4QWG - chains S and T of the 28 polymer chains in the assembly; structure by X-ray diffraction, 2.60 A resolution.

[Chain S]
Name: Proteasome subunit alpha type-6
Organism: Saccharomyces cerevisiae
UniProtKB: P40302 (PSA6_YEAST); residues 0-233 here correspond to UniProt positions 1-234 (UniProt number = residue number + 1)
Sequence (234 residues; each row starts with the number of its first residue; numbering starts at 0):
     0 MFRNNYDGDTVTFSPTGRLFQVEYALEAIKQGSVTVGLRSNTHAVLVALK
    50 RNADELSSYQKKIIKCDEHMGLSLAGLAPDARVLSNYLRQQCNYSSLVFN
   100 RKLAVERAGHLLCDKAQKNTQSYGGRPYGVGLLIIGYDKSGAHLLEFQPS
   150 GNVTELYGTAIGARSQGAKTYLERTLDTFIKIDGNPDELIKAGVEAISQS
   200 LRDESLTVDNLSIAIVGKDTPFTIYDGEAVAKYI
Unresolved in the structure: 0-2
Swiss-Prot annotation at these positions:
  - modified residue: Ser13 (Phosphoserine)
  - cross-link: Lys190 (Glycyl lysine isopeptide (Lys-Gly) (interchain with G-Cter in ubiquitin))

[Chain T]
Name: Probable proteasome subunit alpha type-7
Organism: Saccharomyces cerevisiae
UniProtKB: P21242 (PSA7_YEAST); residues -3 to 284 here correspond to UniProt positions 1-288 (UniProt number = residue number + 4)
Sequence (288 residues; row label = number of the first residue in the row; numbers below 1 keep their minus sign (Met-3 is residue -3)):
    -3 MTSIGTGYDLSNSVFSPDGRNFQVEYAVKAVENGTTSIGIKCNDGVVFAV
    47 EKLITSKLLVPQKNVKIQVVDRHIGCVYSGLIPDGRHLVNRGREEAASFK
    97 KLYKTPIPIPAFADRLGQYVQAHTLYNSVRPFGVSTIFGGVDKNGAHLYM
   147 LEPSGSYWGYKGAATGKGRQSAKAELEKLVDHHPEGLSAREAVKQAAKII
   197 YLAHEDNKEKDFELEISWCSLSETNGLHKFVKGDLLQEAIDFAQKEINGD
   247 DDEDEDDSDNVMSSDDENAPVATNANATTDQEGDIHLE
Unresolved in the structure: -3 to 1, 245-284
Swiss-Prot annotation at these positions:
  - modified residue: Thr-2 (N-acetylthreonine)

[How chain S and chain T interact]
Contacting residue pairs (62; chain S residue first):
  Asn4(S) with Leu6(T)
  Tyr5(S) with Asp5(T), hydrogen bond; Leu6(T), hydrophobic
  Thr9(S) with Arg126(T)
  Val10(S) with Gln19(T); Ser124(T); Val125(T); Arg126(T)
  Thr11(S) with Leu6(T); Gln19(T)
  Phe12(S) with Gln19(T), hydrogen bond (backbone-side chain); Tyr22(T), hydrophobic; Ala23(T), hydrophobic; Arg126(T); Pro127(T)
  Ser13(S) with Tyr22(T)
  Pro14(S) with Tyr22(T), hydrophobic; Lys25(T)
  Thr15(S) with Lys25(T)
  Gly16(S) with Tyr22(T); Ala26(T)
  Leu18(S) with Leu77(T), hydrophobic; Arg126(T)
  His109(S) with Arg82(T)
  Cys112(S) with Arg82(T)
  Asp113(S) with Arg82(T), salt bridge; Asn86(T)
  Gln116(S) with Pro79(T); Asp80(T); His83(T), hydrogen bond; Arg126(T)
  Thr119(S) with Arg126(T), hydrogen bond (backbone-side chain)
  Gln120(S) with His119(T); Val125(T); Arg126(T), hydrogen bond (backbone-backbone); Pro127(T); Phe128(T)
  Ser121(S) with Ser124(T)
  Tyr122(S) with Ser124(T), hydrogen bond (backbone-backbone)
  Ser149(S) with Pro79(T)
  Gly150(S) with Pro79(T)
  Asn151(S) with Ile78(T); Pro79(T)
  Thr153(S) with Leu55(T); Asn60(T)
  Glu154(S) with Leu55(T); Val56(T); Lys59(T); Asn60(T), hydrogen bond (backbone-side chain)
  Leu155(S) with Leu54(T); Leu55(T), hydrophobic; Val56(T)
  Tyr156(S) with Leu54(T), hydrogen bond (backbone-backbone); Leu55(T); Val56(T), hydrophobic; Pro57(T)
  Gly157(S) with Leu54(T)
  Lys168(S) with Leu54(T)
  Leu171(S) with Leu54(T)
  Glu172(S) with Ser52(T), hydrogen bond; Lys53(T), hydrogen bond (side chain-backbone)
  Leu175(S) with Lys53(T)
Interface residues without a listed pair, chain S (37 interface residues in all): Arg38, Glu105, Lys117, His142, Val152, Phe178
Interface residues without a listed pair, chain T (30 interface residues in all): Asn123, Gly129

[Summary]
37 residues of chain S and 30 residues of chain T are in contact, with 10 hydrogen bonds and 1 salt bridge.
Polar contacts include Asp113(S)-Arg82(T), Tyr5(S)-Asp5(T) and Phe12(S)-Gln19(T).
Chain S is Proteasome subunit alpha type-6 and chain T is Probable proteasome subunit alpha type-7, both from
Saccharomyces cerevisiae; the structure, yCP beta5-A49V mutant in complex with carfilzomib, was determined by
X-ray diffraction together with 4QUX, 4QUY, 4QV0, 4QV1, 4QV3, 4QV4 and 42 further entries from the same study.
